Entry 4A8A (electron microscopy, 14.20 A resolution (very low resolution: no residue pairs are listed; an interface is given only as per-side residue counts)); this record covers chains F and G of the 13 polymer chains in the assembly.

Chain F (and G):
Protein: Periplasmic ph-dependent serine endoprotease degq
From: Escherichia coli
Notes: EC 3.4.21.107; chain G of this document is another copy of the same molecule, construct and numbering; everything in this record applies to it too
UniProt: P39099 (DEGQ_ECOLI); residues 1-428 here correspond to UniProt positions 28-455 (UniProt number = residue number + 27)
Chain sequence (436 residues; numbered 1 to 436; the number before each row is that of its first residue):
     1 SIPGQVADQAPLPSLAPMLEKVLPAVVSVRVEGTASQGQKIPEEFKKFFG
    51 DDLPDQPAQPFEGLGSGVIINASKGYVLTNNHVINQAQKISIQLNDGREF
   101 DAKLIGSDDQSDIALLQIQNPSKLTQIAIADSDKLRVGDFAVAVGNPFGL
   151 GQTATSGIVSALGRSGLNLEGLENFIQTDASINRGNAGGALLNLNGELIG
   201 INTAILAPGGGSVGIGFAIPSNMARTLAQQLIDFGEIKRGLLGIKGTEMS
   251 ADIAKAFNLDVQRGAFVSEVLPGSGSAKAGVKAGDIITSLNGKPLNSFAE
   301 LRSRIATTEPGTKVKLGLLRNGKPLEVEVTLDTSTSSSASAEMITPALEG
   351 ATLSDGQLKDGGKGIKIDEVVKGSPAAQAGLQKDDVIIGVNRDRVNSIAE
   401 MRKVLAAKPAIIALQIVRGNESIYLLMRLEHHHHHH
Unresolved in the structure: 1-10, 35-57, 330-339, 429-436
Sequence notes: engineered mutation Ala187 (Ser214 in P39099); expression tag (429-436)
UniProt features mapped onto this chain:
  - active site (Charge relay system): His82, Asp112
  - binding site (substrate): Glu32, His82, Asp112, Gly185, Thr203 to Ala207, Leu242 to Gly246
From the paper describing this entry:
  - mutagenesis - S187A: abolished catalytic activity (citing earlier work)

How chain F and chain G interact:
At this resolution (14 A) residue pairs are not listed: 18 residues of chain F and 14 of chain G lie at the interface.

Overview:
The interface between chain F and chain G involves 18 residues on one side and 14 on the other. Curated
annotation (UniProt) lists active-site residues His82(F) and Asp112(F) and 14 substrate-binding residues on
chain F. The paper reports that S187A of chain F abolishes catalytic activity.
Both chains are Periplasmic ph-dependent serine endoprotease degq (Escherichia coli). Entry 4A8A (Asymmetric
cryo-EM reconstruction of E. coli DegQ 12-mer in complex with lysozyme) was determined by electron microscopy,
deposited together with 4A8B, 4A8C, 4A8D and 4A9G.
